6OZS - chains A and c of the 6 polymer chains in the assembly; structure by X-ray diffraction, 2.41 A resolution.

== Chain A ==
Protein: Endonuclease V
Organism: Mus musculus
Notes: EC 3.1.26.-
Reference sequence: Q8C9A2 (ENDOV_MOUSE); residues 6-252 here = UniProt positions 6-252
Chain sequence (247 residues; each row starts with the number of its first residue):
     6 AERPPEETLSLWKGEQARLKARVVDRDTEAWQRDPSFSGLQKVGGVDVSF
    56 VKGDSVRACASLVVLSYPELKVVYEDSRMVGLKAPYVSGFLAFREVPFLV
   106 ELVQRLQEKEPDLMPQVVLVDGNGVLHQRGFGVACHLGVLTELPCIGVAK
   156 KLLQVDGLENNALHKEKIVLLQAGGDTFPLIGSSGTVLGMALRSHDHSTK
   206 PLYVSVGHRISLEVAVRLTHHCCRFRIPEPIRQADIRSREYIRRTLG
Unresolved in the structure: 58-60
Metal / ion sites: Na+ near Leu-45 (its only coordinating residue here); Mg2+ site 1: Asp-52, Asp-240 (shared with 1 residue of chain C); Mg2+ site 2: Asp-52, Asp-126 (shared with 1 residue of chain C; A304(c) of chain c)
What the authors report for this chain:
  - mutagenesis - K155A: abolished catalytic activity
  - mutagenesis - K155M, R244A (10-fold): decreased catalytic activity
  - catalytic residues: Asp-240 (proposed by the authors, not directly observed)

== Chain c ==
Molecule: 11-nt DNA/RNA hybrid strand
Sequence (11 nucleotides; each row starts with the number of its first residue):
   294 CGGUAACCCIA
Unresolved in the structure: 294-300
Metal / ion sites: Mg2+: A304 (shared with Asp-52(A), Asp-126(A) of chain A; 1 residue of chain C)

== How chain A and chain c interact ==
Contacting residue pairs (25; chain A residue first):
  Tyr-91(A) / DI303(c)  hydrogen bond to the phosphate
  Tyr-91(A) / A304(c)  stacking on the base
  Ser-93(A) / C302(c)  hydrogen bond to the phosphate
  Ser-93(A) / DI303(c)  hydrogen bond to the phosphate
  Gly-94(A) / DI303(c)  base contact
  Phe-95(A) / DI303(c)  base contact
  Leu-96(A) / DI303(c)  base contact
  Leu-96(A) / A304(c)  sugar contact
  Glu-100(A) / A304(c)  hydrogen bond to the sugar
  Asp-126(A) / A304(c)  phosphate contact
  Gly-127(A) / DI303(c)  base contact
  Asn-128(A) / DI303(c)  hydrogen bond to the sugar
  His-132(A) / DI303(c)  base contact
  Gln-133(A) / C302(c)  hydrogen bond to the phosphate
  Gly-137(A) / DI303(c)  base contact
  Val-138(A) / DI303(c)  base contact
  Ala-154(A) / DI303(c)  phosphate contact
  Ala-154(A) / A304(c)  phosphate contact
  Lys-155(A) / A304(c)  salt bridge to the phosphate
  Lys-156(A) / DI303(c)  salt bridge to the phosphate
  Lys-156(A) / A304(c)  salt bridge to the phosphate
  Leu-157(A) / C302(c)  hydrogen bond to the sugar
  Leu-158(A) / C302(c)  sugar contact
  Leu-158(A) / DI303(c)  sugar contact
  Gln-159(A) / C302(c)  hydrogen bond to the sugar
Other interface residues (no listed pair), chain A (21 interface residues in all): Asp-52, Glu-164
Other interface residues (no listed pair), chain c (4 interface residues in all): C301

== Summary ==
21 residues of chain A face 4 of chain c across their interface, with 8 hydrogen bonds, 3 salt bridges and 1
aromatic stacking contact. Polar pairs include Glu-100(A)/A304(c), Asn-128(A)/DI303(c) and Leu-157(A)/C302(c).
The paper reports the catalytic residue Asp-240(A); K155M and R244A of chain A reduce catalytic activity.
Chain A is Endonuclease V (Mus musculus) and chain c is an 11-nt DNA/RNA hybrid strand; the structure, Crystal
structure of Mus musculus (Mm) Endonuclease V in complex with a 23mer RNA oligo containing ..., was determined
by X-ray diffraction, deposited together with 6OZF, 6OZG, 6OZH, 6OZI, 6OZJ, 6OZK and 7 further entries.
